7NZ0 - chains I and J of the 14 polymer chains in the assembly; structure by electron microscopy, 6.30 A resolution (low resolution: residue-level contacts below are approximate; hydrogen-bond / salt-bridge calls are withheld).

[Chain I (and J)]
Molecule: Macrodomain Ter protein
From: Photorhabdus thracensis
Notes: chain J of this document is another copy of the same molecule, construct and numbering; everything in this record applies to it too
UniProtKB: A0A0F7LUV5 (A0A0F7LUV5_9GAMM); numbering as in UniProt (aligned over 1-151)
Amino-acid sequence (151 residues; each row starts with the number of its first residue):
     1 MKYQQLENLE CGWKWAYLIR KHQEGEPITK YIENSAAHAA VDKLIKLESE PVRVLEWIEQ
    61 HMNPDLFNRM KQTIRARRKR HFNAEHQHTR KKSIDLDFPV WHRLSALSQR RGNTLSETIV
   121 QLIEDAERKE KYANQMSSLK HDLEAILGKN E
Unresolved in the structure: 135-151 (chain J: 136-151)

[Chain I / chain J interface]
Residue-residue contacts - 48 pairs, chain I then chain J:
  Q23(I) - Q23(J)
  Q87(I) - F98(J)
  H88(I) - F98(J)
  R90(I) - F98(J)
  K91(I) - D95(J)
  K91(I) - L96(J)
  K91(I) - D97(J)
  K92(I) - D95(J)
  K92(I) - L96(J)
  K92(I) - W101(J)
  S93(I) - I94(J)
  S93(I) - D95(J)
  I94(I) - K92(J)
  I94(I) - S93(J)
  I94(I) - I94(J)
  I94(I) - L96(J)
  I94(I) - L115(J)
  D95(I) - K92(J)
  D95(I) - S93(J)
  L96(I) - K91(J)
  L96(I) - K92(J)
  L96(I) - I94(J)
  L96(I) - S116(J)
  D97(I) - K91(J)
  D97(I) - S116(J)
  F98(I) - Q87(J)
  F98(I) - R90(J)
  V100(I) - I119(J)
  V100(I) - V120(J)
  W101(I) - K92(J)
  R103(I) - I123(J)
  R103(I) - E124(J)
  L104(I) - I123(J)
  L107(I) - I123(J)
  L107(I) - E127(J)
  L115(I) - I94(J)
  S116(I) - D97(J)
  I119(I) - V100(J)
  I119(I) - L104(J)
  I119(I) - I119(J)
  V120(I) - V100(J)
  L122(I) - L122(J)
  L122(I) - I123(J)
  I123(I) - R103(J)
  I123(I) - L104(J)
  E124(I) - R103(J)
  E127(I) - R103(J)
  K129(I) - D125(J)
Other interface residues (no listed pair), chain I (28 interface residues in all): P99, R110
Other interface residues (no listed pair), chain J (29 interface residues in all): H88, P99, L107, A126, E130

[Summary]
The interface between chain I and chain J involves 28 residues on one side and 29 on the other.
Both chains are Macrodomain Ter protein (Photorhabdus thracensis). Entry 7NZ0 (Cryo-EM structure of the
MukBEF-MatP-DNA monomer (open conformation)) was determined by electron microscopy, deposited together with
7NYW, 7NYX, 7NYY, 7NYZ, 7NZ2, 7NZ3 and 7NZ4.
